Entry 3SWS (X-ray diffraction, 1.86 A resolution); this record covers chains A and C of the 6 polymer chains in the assembly.

# Chain A
Protein: Methylamine utilization protein MauG
From: Paracoccus denitrificans
Notes: EC 1.-.-.-
Reference sequence: Q51658 (MAUG_PARDP); residues 1-367 here correspond to UniProt positions 21-387 (UniProt number = residue number + 20)
Chain sequence (373 residues; row label = number of the first residue in the row):
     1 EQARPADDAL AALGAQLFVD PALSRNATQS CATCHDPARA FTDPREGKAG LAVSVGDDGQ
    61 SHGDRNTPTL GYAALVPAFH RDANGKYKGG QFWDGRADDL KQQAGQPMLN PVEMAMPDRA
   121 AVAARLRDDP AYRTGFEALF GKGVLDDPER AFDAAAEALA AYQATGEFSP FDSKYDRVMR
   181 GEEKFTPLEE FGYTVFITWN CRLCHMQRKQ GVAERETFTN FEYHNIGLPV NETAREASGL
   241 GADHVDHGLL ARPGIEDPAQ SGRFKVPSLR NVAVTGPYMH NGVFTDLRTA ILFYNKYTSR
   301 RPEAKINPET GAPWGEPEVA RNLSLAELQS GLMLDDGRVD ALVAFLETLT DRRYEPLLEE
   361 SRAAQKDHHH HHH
Unresolved in the structure: 1-5, 360-373
Differences from the reference sequence: expression tag (368-373)
Bound ions: heme c Fe site 1 near His35 (its only coordinating residue here); Ca2+: Asn66, Thr275, Pro277; heme c Fe site 2: His205, Tyr294; Na+ site 1: Asn231, Thr233; Na+ site 2: Leu250, Arg252, Ile255
Ligand contacts:
  - heme c (HEC), molecule 1: Gln29, Ser30, Cys31, Cys34, His35, Arg45, Ser54, Val55, Gly56, Arg65, Asn66, Thr67, Pro68, Thr69, Leu70, Gln91, Phe92, Trp93, Arg96, Leu100, Gln103, Ala104, Pro107, Met108, Glu113, Met114, Leu159, Gln163, Lys265
  - heme c (HEC), molecule 2: Trp93, Asn200, Cys201, Cys204, His205, His224, Ile226, Leu228, Phe264, Lys265, Val266, Pro267, Leu269, Val272, Tyr278, Met279, His280, Leu287, Ala290, Ile291, Tyr294, Ser324, Glu327, Leu328, Leu334, Leu342, Leu346
UniProt features mapped onto this chain:
  - binding site (heme c): Cys31, Cys34, His35, Cys201, Cys204, His205, His280

# Chain C
Protein: Methylamine dehydrogenase light chain
From: Paracoccus denitrificans
Notes: EC 1.4.99.3
Reference sequence: P22619 (DHML_PARDE); residues 1-131 here correspond to UniProt positions 58-188 (UniProt number = residue number + 57)
Chain sequence (137 residues; each row starts with the number of its first residue):
     1 ADAPAGTDPR AKWVPQDNDI QACDYWRHCS IDGNICDCSG GSLTNCPPGT KLATASWVAS
    61 CYNPTDGQSY LIAYRDCCGY NVSGRCPCLN TEGELPVYRP EFANDIIWCF GAEDDAMTYH
   121 CTISPIVGKA SHHHHHH
Unresolved in the structure: 1-6, 133-137
Differences from the reference sequence: expression tag (132-137)
Modified positions: Trp57 (2-amino-3-(6,7-dioxo-6,7-dihydro-1H-indol-3-yl)-propionic acid; TRQ)
Disulfides: Cys23-Cys88, Cys29-Cys61, Cys36-Cys121, Cys38-Cys86, Cys46-Cys77, Cys78-Cys109
UniProt features mapped onto this chain:
  - modified residue: Trp57 (Tryptophylquinone)
  - cross-link: Trp57 to Trp108 (Tryptophan tryptophylquinone (Trp-Trp))

# Interface between chain A and chain C
Contacting residue pairs (35):
  Met179(A) - Lys129(C)
  Met179(A) - Ala130(C)
  Met179(A) - Ser131(C)
  Lys184(A) - Ser131(C)
  Lys184(A) - His132(C)  hydrogen bond
  Phe185(A) - Ser131(C)
  Glu190(A) - Ser131(C)  hydrogen bond
  Phe191(A) - Glu101(C)
  Tyr193(A) - Leu71(C)  hydrophobic
  Tyr193(A) - Lys129(C)  hydrogen bond (side chain-backbone)
  Tyr193(A) - Ser131(C)
  Thr194(A) - Val58(C)
  Thr194(A) - Glu101(C)
  Thr194(A) - Phe102(C)
  Ile197(A) - Val127(C)  hydrophobic
  Thr198(A) - Ser56(C)
  Thr198(A) - Val58(C)
  Thr198(A) - Glu101(C)
  Trp199(A) - Glu101(C)  hydrogen bond
  Arg202(A) - Ser56(C)
  Arg202(A) - Ala73(C)
  Arg202(A) - Arg75(C)
  Arg202(A) - Val127(C)  hydrogen bond (side chain-backbone)
  Met206(A) - Val127(C)
  Gln210(A) - Thr44(C)  hydrogen bond
  Gln210(A) - Ile126(C)
  Gly211(A) - Ile126(C)  hydrogen bond (backbone-backbone)
  Val212(A) - Tyr70(C)  hydrophobic
  Val212(A) - Ile126(C)  hydrophobic
  Val212(A) - Gly128(C)
  Val212(A) - Lys129(C)
  Ser330(A) - Phe110(C)
  Ser330(A) - Gly111(C)  hydrogen bond (backbone-backbone)
  Arg338(A) - Pro100(C)
  Arg338(A) - Glu101(C)  salt bridge
Other interface residues (no listed pair), chain A (22 interface residues in all): Val178, Val195, Leu203, Gln329, Leu332
Other interface residues (no listed pair), chain C (23 interface residues in all): Thr54, Ala55, Trp108, Pro125

# In short
Chain A and chain C form an interface of 22 and 23 residues respectively; the contacts include 8 hydrogen
bonds and 1 salt bridge. Among the polar pairs are Arg338(A)-Glu101(C), Lys184(A)-His132(C) and
Glu190(A)-Ser131(C). Chain A binds heme c.
Chain A is Methylamine utilization protein MauG and chain C is Methylamine dehydrogenase light chain, both
from Paracoccus denitrificans; the structure, Crystal Structure of the Quinone Form of Methylamine
Dehydrogenase in Complex with the Diferric Form of ..., was determined by X-ray diffraction.
